PDB entry 8K47 | electron microscopy, 3.54 A resolution | chains B and C of the 4 polymer chains in the assembly

# Chain B (and C)
Molecule: Spike glycoprotein
Source organism: Severe acute respiratory syndrome coronavirus 2
Notes: chain C of this document is another copy of the same molecule, construct and numbering; everything in this record applies to it too
UniProt: P0DTC2 (SPIKE_SARS2); numbering as in UniProt (aligned over 1-1208)
Sequence (1288 residues; numbered 1 to 1288; the number before each row is that of its first residue):
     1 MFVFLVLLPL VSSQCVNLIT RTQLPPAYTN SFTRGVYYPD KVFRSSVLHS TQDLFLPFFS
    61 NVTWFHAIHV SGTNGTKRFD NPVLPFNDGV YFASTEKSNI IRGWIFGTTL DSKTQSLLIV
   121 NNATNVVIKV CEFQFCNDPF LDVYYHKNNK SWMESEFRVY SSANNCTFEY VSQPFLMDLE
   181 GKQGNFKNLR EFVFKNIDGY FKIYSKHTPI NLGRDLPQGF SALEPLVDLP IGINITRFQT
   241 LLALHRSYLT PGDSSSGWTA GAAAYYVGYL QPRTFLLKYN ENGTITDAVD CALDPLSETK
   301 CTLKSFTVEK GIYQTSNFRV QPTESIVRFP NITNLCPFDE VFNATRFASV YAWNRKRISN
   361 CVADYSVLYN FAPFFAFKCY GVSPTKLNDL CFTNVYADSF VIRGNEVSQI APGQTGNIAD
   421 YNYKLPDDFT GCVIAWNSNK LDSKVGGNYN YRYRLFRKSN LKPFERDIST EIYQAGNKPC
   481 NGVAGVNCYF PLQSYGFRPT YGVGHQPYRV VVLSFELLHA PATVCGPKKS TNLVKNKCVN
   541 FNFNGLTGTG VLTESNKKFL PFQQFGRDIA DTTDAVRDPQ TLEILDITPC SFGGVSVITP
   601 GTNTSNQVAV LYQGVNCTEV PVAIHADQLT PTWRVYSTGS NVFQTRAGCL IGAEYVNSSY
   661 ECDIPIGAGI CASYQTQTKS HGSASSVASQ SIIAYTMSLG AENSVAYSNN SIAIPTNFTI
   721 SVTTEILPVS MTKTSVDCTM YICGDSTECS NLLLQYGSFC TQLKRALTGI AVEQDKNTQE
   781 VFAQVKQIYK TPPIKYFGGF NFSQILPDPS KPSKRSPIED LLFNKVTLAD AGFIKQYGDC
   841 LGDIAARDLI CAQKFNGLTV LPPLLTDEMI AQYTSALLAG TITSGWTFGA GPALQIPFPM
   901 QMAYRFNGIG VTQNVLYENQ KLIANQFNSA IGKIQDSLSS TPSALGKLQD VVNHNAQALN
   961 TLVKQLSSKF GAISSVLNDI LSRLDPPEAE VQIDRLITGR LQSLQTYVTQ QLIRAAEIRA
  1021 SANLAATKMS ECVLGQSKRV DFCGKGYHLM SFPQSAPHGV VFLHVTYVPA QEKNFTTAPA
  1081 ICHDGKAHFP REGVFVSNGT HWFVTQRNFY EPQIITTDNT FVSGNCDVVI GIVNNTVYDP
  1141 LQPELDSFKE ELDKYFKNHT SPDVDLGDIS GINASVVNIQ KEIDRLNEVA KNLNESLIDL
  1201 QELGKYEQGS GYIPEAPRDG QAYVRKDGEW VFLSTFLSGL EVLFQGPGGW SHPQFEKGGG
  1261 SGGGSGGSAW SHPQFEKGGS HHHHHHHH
Unresolved in the structure: 1-28, 68-70, 526-529, 678-688, 829-848, 1151-1288 (chain C: 1-28, 69-71, 528-529, 678-688, 829-848, 1151-1288)
Sequence notes: conflict Ile19 (Thr in P0DTC2), Ser658 (Asn in P0DTC2), Gly682 (Arg in P0DTC2), Ser683 (Arg in P0DTC2), Ser685 (Arg in P0DTC2), Pro817 (Phe in P0DTC2), Pro892 (Ala in P0DTC2), Pro899 (Ala in P0DTC2), Pro942 (Ala in P0DTC2), Pro986 (Lys in P0DTC2), Pro987 (Val in P0DTC2); variant Asp142 (Gly in P0DTC2), Gly213 (Val in P0DTC2), Asp339 (Gly in P0DTC2), Phe371 (Ser in P0DTC2), Pro373 (Ser in P0DTC2), Phe375 (Ser in P0DTC2), Ala376 (Thr in P0DTC2), Asn405 (Asp in P0DTC2), Ser408 (Arg in P0DTC2), Asn417 (Lys in P0DTC2), Lys440 (Asn in P0DTC2), Arg452 (Leu in P0DTC2), Asn477 (Ser in P0DTC2), Lys478 (Thr in P0DTC2), Ala484 (Glu in P0DTC2), Val486 (Phe in P0DTC2), Arg498 (Gln in P0DTC2), Tyr501 (Asn in P0DTC2), His505 (Tyr in P0DTC2), Gly614 (Asp in P0DTC2), Tyr655 (His in P0DTC2), Lys679 (Asn in P0DTC2), His681 (Pro in P0DTC2), Lys764 (Asn in P0DTC2), Tyr796 (Asp in P0DTC2), His954 (Gln in P0DTC2), Lys969 (Asn in P0DTC2); expression tag (1209-1288)
Disulfide bonds: Cys131-Cys166, Cys291-Cys301, Cys336-Cys361, Cys379-Cys432, Cys391-Cys525, Cys480-Cys488, Cys617-Cys649, Cys662-Cys671, Cys738-Cys760, Cys743-Cys749, Cys1032-Cys1043, Cys1082-Cys1126
Covalent attachments: N-acetylglucosamine (NAG) linked to Asn61, Asn234, Asn282, Asn603, Asn616, Asn709, Asn717, Asn801, Asn1074, Asn1098, Asn1134
UniProt features mapped onto this chain:
  - region: Asn280 to Cys301 (Putative superantigen), Asn448 to Tyr451, Tyr453 to Phe456 (Immunodominant HLA epitope recognized by the CD8+), Ser816 to Tyr837 (Fusion peptide 1), Lys835 to Phe855 (Fusion peptide 2), Asp1163 to Glu1202 (Heptad repeat 2)
  - site: Arg815, Ser816 (Cleavage)
  - glycosylation: Asn17 (N-linked (GlcNAc...) (complex) asparagine), Asn61 (N-linked (GlcNAc...) (hybrid) asparagine), Asn74 (N-linked (GlcNAc...) (complex) asparagine), Asn122 (N-linked (GlcNAc...) (hybrid) asparagine), Asn149 (N-linked (GlcNAc...) (complex) asparagine), Asn165 (N-linked (GlcNAc...) (complex) asparagine), Asn234 (N-linked (GlcNAc...) (high mannose) asparagine), Asn282 (N-linked (GlcNAc...) (complex) asparagine), Thr323 (O-linked (GalNAc) threonine), Ser325 (O-linked (HexNAc...) serine), Asn331 (N-linked (GlcNAc...) (complex) asparagine), Asn343 (N-linked (GlcNAc...) (complex) asparagine), Asn603 (N-linked (GlcNAc...) (hybrid) asparagine), Asn616 (N-linked (GlcNAc...) (complex) asparagine), Asn657 (N-linked (GlcNAc...) (complex) asparagine), Thr676 (O-linked (GlcNAc...) threonine), Thr678 (O-linked (GlcNAc...) threonine), Asn709 (N-linked (GlcNAc...) (high mannose) asparagine), Asn717 (N-linked (GlcNAc...) (hybrid) asparagine), Asn801 (N-linked (GlcNAc...) (hybrid) asparagine) and 6 more in UniProt

# Interface between chain B and chain C
Pairs across the interface - 154 pairs, chain B then chain C:
  Tyr38(B) - Phe562(C)  hydrophobic
  Asp40(B) - Phe562(C)
  Lys41(B) - Phe562(C)
  Lys41(B) - Gln563(C)  hydrogen bond (backbone-side chain)
  Lys41(B) - Gln564(C)  hydrogen bond (backbone-backbone)
  Lys41(B) - Phe565(C)
  Val42(B) - His519(C)
  Val42(B) - Gln563(C)  hydrogen bond (backbone-side chain)
  Val42(B) - Phe565(C)
  Val42(B) - Arg567(C)
  Phe43(B) - Lys558(C)
  Phe43(B) - Phe559(C)  hydrophobic
  Phe43(B) - Gln563(C)
  Phe43(B) - Phe565(C)  hydrogen bond (backbone-backbone)
  Phe43(B) - Gly566(C)
  Phe43(B) - Arg567(C)  hydrogen bond (backbone-backbone)
  Ser45(B) - Lys557(C)
  Gly199(B) - Arg357(C)  hydrogen bond (backbone-side chain)
  Tyr200(B) - Arg357(C)
  Tyr200(B) - Asn394(C)  hydrogen bond
  Glu224(B) - Phe562(C)
  Pro225(B) - Phe562(C)  hydrophobic
  Pro230(B) - Arg357(C)
  Ile231(B) - Arg357(C)
  Gly232(B) - Arg357(C)
  Glu281(B) - Lys557(C)
  Asn282(B) - Lys558(C)  hydrogen bond
  Asp737(B) - Asn317(C)  hydrogen bond
  Met740(B) - Phe592(C)  hydrophobic
  Asp745(B) - Arg319(C)
  Gln755(B) - Ser968(C)
  Gln755(B) - Lys969(C)  hydrogen bond (backbone-backbone)
  Gln755(B) - Phe970(C)  hydrogen bond (backbone-backbone)
  Tyr756(B) - Gln965(C)
  Tyr756(B) - Ser968(C)
  Tyr756(B) - Phe970(C)  hydrophobic
  Ser758(B) - Thr961(C)
  Ser758(B) - Gln965(C)  hydrogen bond (backbone-side chain)
  Phe759(B) - Gln965(C)  hydrogen bond (backbone-side chain)
  Phe759(B) - Phe970(C)  hydrophobic
  Phe759(B) - Gln1002(C)
  Phe759(B) - Ser1003(C)
  Phe759(B) - Thr1006(C)
  Gln762(B) - Thr961(C)
  Gln762(B) - Gln965(C)
  Arg765(B) - Gln957(C)  hydrogen bond
  Gln784(B) - Lys1045(C)
  Lys786(B) - Gly700(C)
  Lys786(B) - Ala701(C)
  Gln787(B) - Ala701(C)
  Ile788(B) - Ala701(C)  hydrogen bond (backbone-backbone)
  Ile788(B) - Glu702(C)
  Ile788(B) - Asn703(C)  hydrogen bond (backbone-backbone)
  Tyr789(B) - Asn703(C)
  Tyr789(B) - Val705(C)  hydrophobic
  Lys790(B) - Glu702(C)
  Lys790(B) - Asn703(C)  hydrogen bond (backbone-backbone)
  Pro792(B) - Tyr707(C)  hydrophobic
  Tyr796(B) - Tyr707(C)
  Tyr796(B) - Asn709(C)
  Phe797(B) - Tyr707(C)
  Leu849(B) - Ile569(C)
  Lys854(B) - Phe592(C)
  Phe855(B) - Phe592(C)  hydrophobic
  Pro862(B) - Arg646(C)
  Pro862(B) - Ala647(C)  hydrophobic
  Pro863(B) - Gly667(C)
  Pro863(B) - Ala668(C)  hydrogen bond (backbone-backbone)
  Leu864(B) - Pro665(C)  hydrophobic
  Leu864(B) - Ile666(C)
  Leu864(B) - Gly667(C)
  Leu864(B) - Ala668(C)
  Leu864(B) - Gly669(C)  hydrogen bond (backbone-backbone)
  Leu864(B) - Ile670(C)
  Leu864(B) - Met697(C)  hydrophobic
  Leu865(B) - Met697(C)  hydrophobic
  Met869(B) - Gly669(C)
  Met869(B) - Leu699(C)
  Gln872(B) - Leu699(C)
  Tyr873(B) - Leu699(C)  hydrophobic
  Thr883(B) - Val705(C)
  Thr883(B) - Tyr707(C)
  Gly889(B) - Lys1045(C)  hydrogen bond (backbone-side chain)
  Ala890(B) - Gly1046(C)
  Ala890(B) - Tyr1047(C)  hydrophobic
  Ala890(B) - Pro1069(C)
  Pro892(B) - Pro1069(C)
  Pro892(B) - Glu1072(C)
  Leu894(B) - Ala713(C)
  Leu894(B) - Pro715(C)
  Leu894(B) - Glu1072(C)
  Gln895(B) - Val705(C)
  Gln895(B) - Ala706(C)  hydrogen bond (side chain-backbone)
  Gln895(B) - Ser711(C)  hydrogen bond
  Gln895(B) - Ile712(C)
  Gln895(B) - Ala713(C)  hydrogen bond (backbone-backbone)
  Ile896(B) - Tyr707(C)
  Ile896(B) - Ile712(C)  hydrophobic
  Ile896(B) - Arg1107(C)
  Pro897(B) - Tyr707(C)  hydrophobic
  Pro897(B) - Ser708(C)
  Pro897(B) - Asn709(C)
  Pro897(B) - Ser711(C)
  Pro897(B) - Thr1077(C)
  Phe898(B) - Tyr707(C)  hydrogen bond (backbone-side chain)
  Met900(B) - Thr1077(C)
  Met900(B) - Arg1107(C)
  Tyr904(B) - Arg1107(C)
  Gln913(B) - Pro1090(C)
  Asn914(B) - Phe1089(C)
  Asn914(B) - Phe1121(C)
  Asn914(B) - Ser1123(C)  hydrogen bond
  Tyr917(B) - Pro1079(C)  hydrophobic
  Tyr917(B) - Phe1089(C)  hydrophobic
  Tyr917(B) - Val1129(C)  hydrophobic
  Glu918(B) - Ser1123(C)  hydrogen bond
  Glu918(B) - Val1128(C)
  Gln920(B) - Ile1130(C)
  Lys964(B) - Ile569(C)  hydrogen bond (side chain-backbone)
  Lys964(B) - Ala570(C)
  Leu966(B) - Asp571(C)
  Ser967(B) - Asp571(C)  hydrogen bond (backbone-side chain)
  Ser975(B) - Asp571(C)  hydrogen bond
  Asn978(B) - Thr547(C)
  Leu981(B) - Lys386(C)
  Ser982(B) - Lys386(C)  hydrogen bond (backbone-side chain)
  Ser982(B) - Leu390(C)
  Arg983(B) - Val382(C)
  Arg983(B) - Ser383(C)  hydrogen bond (backbone-backbone)
  Arg983(B) - Lys386(C)
  Arg983(B) - Leu390(C)
  Arg983(B) - Thr430(C)
  Arg983(B) - Leu517(C)
  Leu984(B) - Gly381(C)
  Asp985(B) - Ser383(C)
  Gln1005(B) - Gln1002(C)  hydrogen bond
  Gln1005(B) - Thr1006(C)  hydrogen bond
  Leu1012(B) - Gln1010(C)
  Leu1012(B) - Ile1013(C)  hydrophobic
  Ile1013(B) - Ile1013(C)  hydrophobic
  Arg1019(B) - Glu1017(C)
  Thr1027(B) - Arg1039(C)
  Ser1030(B) - Val1040(C)  hydrogen bond (side chain-backbone)
  Ser1030(B) - Asp1041(C)
  Glu1031(B) - Arg1039(C)  salt bridge
  Leu1034(B) - Val1040(C)
  Leu1034(B) - Asp1041(C)
  Gly1035(B) - Val1040(C)
  Arg1039(B) - Arg1039(C)
  Leu1141(B) - Leu1141(C)  hydrophobic
  Phe1148(B) - Leu1145(C)  hydrophobic
  Phe1148(B) - Asp1146(C)
  Phe1148(B) - Lys1149(C)
  Phe1148(B) - Glu1150(C)
Interface residues without a listed pair, chain B (99 interface residues in all): Arg44, Val47, Asp198, Gly283, Gly757, Lys764, Gly798, Asn856, Gly857, Thr866, Trp886, Thr887, Gly891, Ala893, Thr912, Asp994, Thr1009, Leu1145
Interface residues without a listed pair, chain C (102 interface residues in all): Gln314, Asp389, Ala520, Thr549, Leu560, Asp568, Thr588, Pro589, Cys662, Ser704, Asn710, Gly971, Gly999, Phe1042, Val1068, Ala1078, Gly1093, Val1094

# Summary
99 residues of chain B and 102 residues of chain C are in contact, with 34 hydrogen bonds and 1 salt bridge.
Polar pairs include Glu1031(B)-Arg1039(C), Lys41(B)-Gln563(C) and Val42(B)-Gln563(C). N-acetylglucosamine is
covalently linked to Asn61(B), Asn234(B), Asn282(B), Asn603(B), Asn616(B) and Asn709(B) and 5 more.
Chain B and chain C are both Spike glycoprotein (Severe acute respiratory syndrome coronavirus 2); the
structure, A potent and broad-spectrum neutralizing nanobody for SARS-CoV-2 viruses including all major
Omicron strains, was determined by electron microscopy (same publication as 8K3K, 8K45 and 8K46).
